PDB entry 1EMH | X-ray diffraction, 1.80 A resolution | chains B and A of the 3 polymer chains in the assembly

[Chain B]
Molecule: 9-nt DNA strand
Sequence (9 nucleotides; row label = number of the first residue in the row):
     2 TGTXATCTT
Modified residues: P2U (2'-deoxy-pseudouridine-5'monophosphate) at position 5

[Chain A]
Protein: Uracil-DNA glycosylase
Organism: Homo sapiens
Notes: EC 3.2.2.3; engineered mutation(s): RESIDUES 85-304
UniProt: P13051 (UNG_HUMAN); aligned to UniProt positions 94-316 over residues 82-304 (the alignment contains insertions or deletions, so no single offset holds)
Amino-acid sequence (223 residues; row label = number of the first residue in the row):
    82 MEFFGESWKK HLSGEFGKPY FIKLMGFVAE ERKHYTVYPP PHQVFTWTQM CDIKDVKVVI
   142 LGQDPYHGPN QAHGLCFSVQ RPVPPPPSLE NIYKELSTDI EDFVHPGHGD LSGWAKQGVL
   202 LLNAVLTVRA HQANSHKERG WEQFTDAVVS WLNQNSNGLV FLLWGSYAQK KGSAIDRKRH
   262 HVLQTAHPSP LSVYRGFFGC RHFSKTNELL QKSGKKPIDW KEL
Sequence notes: conflict Met82 (Pro in P13051), Glu83 (Val in P13051), Phe84 (Gly in P13051)
Swiss-Prot annotation at these positions:
  - binding site (dsDNA): Ser270
What the authors report for this chain:
  - binding site for the 9-nt DNA strand (chain B): Gln144, Phe158, His268, Leu272
  - conformationally variable residues (loop rearrangement): Asp145, His268, Leu272
  - specificity-determining residues: Tyr147
  - catalytic residues: Asp145, His268
  - mutagenesis - D145N: decreased catalytic activity (citing earlier work)

[Chain B / chain A interface]
Contacting residue pairs (28):
  DT4(B) - His148(A)  salt bridge to the phosphate
  DT4(B) - Pro168(A)  phosphate contact
  DT4(B) - Pro271(A)  base contact
  DT4(B) - Leu272(A)  base contact
  P2U_5(B) - Gln144(A)  base contact
  P2U_5(B) - Asp145(A)  base contact
  P2U_5(B) - Pro146(A)  base contact
  P2U_5(B) - Tyr147(A)  base contact
  P2U_5(B) - Cys157(A)  base contact
  P2U_5(B) - Phe158(A)  base contact
  P2U_5(B) - Pro167(A)  phosphate contact
  P2U_5(B) - Pro168(A)  phosphate contact
  P2U_5(B) - Ser169(A)  hydrogen bond to the phosphate
  P2U_5(B) - Asn204(A)  base contact
  P2U_5(B) - His268(A)  base contact
  DA6(B) - Gln144(A)  sugar contact
  DA6(B) - His268(A)  phosphate contact
  DA6(B) - Ser270(A)  hydrogen bond to the phosphate
  DA6(B) - Leu272(A)  base contact
  DA6(B) - Ser273(A)  hydrogen bond to the phosphate
  DT7(B) - Gly246(A)  phosphate contact
  DT7(B) - Ser247(A)  hydrogen bond to the phosphate
  DT7(B) - Ala267(A)  phosphate contact
  DT7(B) - His268(A)  hydrogen bond to the phosphate
  DT7(B) - Ser273(A)  sugar contact
  DT7(B) - Arg276(A)  sugar contact
  DC8(B) - Ser247(A)  phosphate contact
  DC8(B) - Arg276(A)  sugar contact
Other interface residues (no listed pair), chain A (23 interface residues in all): Gly143, Leu156, Ala214

[Overview]
5 residues of chain B and 23 residues of chain A are in contact, with 5 hydrogen bonds and 1 salt bridge.
Polar pairs include P2U_5(B)-Ser169(A), DA6(B)-Ser270(A) and DA6(B)-Ser273(A). Curated annotation (UniProt)
lists dsDNA-binding residue Ser270(A) on chain A. From the paper: catalytic residues Asp145(A) and His268(A);
D145N of chain A reduces catalytic activity.
Chain B is a 9-nt DNA strand and chain A is Uracil-DNA glycosylase (Homo sapiens); the structure, Crystal
structure of human uracil-DNA glycosylase bound to uncleaved substrate-containing DNA, was determined by X-ray
diffraction (same publication as 1EMJ).
